Entry 7BAX (X-ray diffraction, 2.90 A resolution); this record covers chain A.

== Chain A ==
Name: LysM type receptor kinase
Source organism: Lotus japonicus
Reference sequence: D3KTZ8 (D3KTZ8_LOTJA); residue numbers follow UniProt; this construct covers 28-249
Sequence (268 residues; row label = number of the first residue in the row; numbers below 1 keep their minus sign (Met-11 is residue -11)):
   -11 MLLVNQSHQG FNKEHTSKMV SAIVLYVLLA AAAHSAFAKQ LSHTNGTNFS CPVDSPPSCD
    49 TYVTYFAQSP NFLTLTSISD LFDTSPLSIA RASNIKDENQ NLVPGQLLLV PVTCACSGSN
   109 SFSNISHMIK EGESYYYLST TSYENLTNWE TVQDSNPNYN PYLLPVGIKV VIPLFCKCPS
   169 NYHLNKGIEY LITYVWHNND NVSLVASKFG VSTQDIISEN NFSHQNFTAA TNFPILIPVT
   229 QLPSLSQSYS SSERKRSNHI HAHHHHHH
Disordered / not traced: -11 to 33, 237-256
Sequence notes: initiating methionine (-11); expression tag (-10 to 27, 250-256)
Cystine bridges: Cys39-Cys104, Cys102-Cys164
Covalently attached groups: N-acetylglucosamine (NAG) linked to Asn189

== Summary ==
Covalently linked N-acetylglucosamine: at Asn189.
Chain A is LysM type receptor kinase (Lotus japonicus); the structure, Crystal structure of LYS11 ectodomain,
was determined by X-ray diffraction, deposited together with 7AU7.
